5VNN - chains A and B of the 3 polymer chains in the assembly; structure by X-ray diffraction, 2.50 A resolution.

Chain A:
Protein: Protein transport protein Sec23A
Source organism: Homo sapiens
UniProt: Q15436 (SC23A_HUMAN); numbering as in UniProt (aligned over 1-764)
Chain sequence (764 residues; numbered 1 to 764; the number before each row is that of its first residue):
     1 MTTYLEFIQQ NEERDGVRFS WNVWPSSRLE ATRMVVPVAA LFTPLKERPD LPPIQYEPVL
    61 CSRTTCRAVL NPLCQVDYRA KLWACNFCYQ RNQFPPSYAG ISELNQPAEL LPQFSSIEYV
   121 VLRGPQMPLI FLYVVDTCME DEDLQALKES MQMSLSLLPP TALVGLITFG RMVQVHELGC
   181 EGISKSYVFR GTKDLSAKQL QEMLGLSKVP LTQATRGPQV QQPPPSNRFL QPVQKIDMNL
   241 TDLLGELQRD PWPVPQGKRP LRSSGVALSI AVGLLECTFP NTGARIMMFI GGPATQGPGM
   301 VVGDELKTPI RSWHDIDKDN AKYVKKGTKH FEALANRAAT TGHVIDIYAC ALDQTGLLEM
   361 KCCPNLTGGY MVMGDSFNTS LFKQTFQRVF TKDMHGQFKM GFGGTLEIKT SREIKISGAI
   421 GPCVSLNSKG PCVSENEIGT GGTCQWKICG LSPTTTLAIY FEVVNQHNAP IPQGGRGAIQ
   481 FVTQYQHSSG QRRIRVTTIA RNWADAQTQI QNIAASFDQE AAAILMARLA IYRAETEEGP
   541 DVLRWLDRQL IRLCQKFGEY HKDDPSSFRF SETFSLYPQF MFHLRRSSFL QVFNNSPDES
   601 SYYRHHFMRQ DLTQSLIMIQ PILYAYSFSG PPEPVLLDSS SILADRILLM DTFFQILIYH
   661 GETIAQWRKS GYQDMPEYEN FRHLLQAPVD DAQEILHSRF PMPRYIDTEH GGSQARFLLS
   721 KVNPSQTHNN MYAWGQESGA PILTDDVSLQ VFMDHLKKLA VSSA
Disordered / not traced: 1-2, 206-222, 465-473, 538-540, 667-678, 724-745
Metal / ion sites: Zn2+: Cys61, Cys66, Cys85, Cys88

Chain B:
Protein: Protein transport protein Sec24A
Source organism: Homo sapiens
UniProt: O95486 (SC24A_HUMAN); numbering as in UniProt (aligned over 346-1093)
Chain sequence (748 residues; each row starts with the number of its first residue):
   346 EGLRVVNLLQ ERNMLPSTPL KPPVPNLHED IQKLNCNPEL FRCTLTSIPQ TQALLNKAKL
   406 PLGLLLHPFK DLVQLPVVTS STIVRCRSCR TYINPFVSFL DQRRWKCNLC YRVNDVPEEF
   466 LYNPLTRVYG EPHRRPEVQN ATIEFMAPSE YMLRPPQPPV YLFVFDVSHN AVETGYLNSV
   526 CQSLLDNLDL LPGNTRTKIG FITFDSTIHF YGLQESLSQP QMLIVSDIED VFIPMPENLL
   586 VNLNESKELV QDLLKTLPQM FTKTLETQSA LGPALQAAFK LMSPTGGRMS VFQTQLPTLG
   646 VGALKPREEP NHRSSAKDIH MTPSTDFYKK LALDCSGQQV AVDLFLLSGQ YSDLASLGCI
   706 SRYSAGSVYY YPSYHHQHNP VQVQKLQKEL QRYLTRKIGF EAVMRIRCTK GLSIHTFHGN
   766 FFVRSTDLLS LPNVNPDAGY AVQMSVEESL TDTQLVSFQS ALLYTSSKGE RRIRVHTLCL
   826 PVVSTLNDVF LGADVQAISG LLANMAVDRS MTASLSDARD ALVNAVIDSL SAYRSSVLSN
   886 QQPGLMVPFS LRLFPLFVLA LLKQKSFQTG TNARLDERIF AMCQVKNQPL VYLMLTTHPS
   946 LYRVDNLSDE GALNISDRTI PQPPILQLSV EKLSRDGAFL MDAGSVLMLW VGKNCTQNFL
  1006 SQVLGVQNYA SIPQPMTDLP ELDTPESARI IAFISWLREQ RPFFPILYVI ADESPMKANF
  1066 LQNMIEDRTE SALSYYEFLL HIQQQVNK
Disordered / not traced: 467-475, 663-665, 883-887
Differences from the reference sequence: conflict Ala1056 (Arg in O95486)
Metal / ion sites: Zn2+: Cys431, Cys434, Cys452, Cys455
Ligand contacts: 4-phenyl-butanoic acid (CLT): Arg430, Tyr437, Tyr496, Val748, Arg750, Arg752, Ala806, Leu807, Leu808, Ile818
UniProt features mapped onto this chain:
  - region: Cys431 to Cys455 (Zinc finger-like)
  - binding site (Zn(2+)): Cys431, Cys434, Cys452, Cys455
  - mutagenesis: Arg541 (R541A: Decreased ability to interact with and package the SNARE SEC22B cargo into COPII vesicles. Has no effect on other cargos packaging)

Interface between chain A and chain B:
Residue-residue contacts - 33 pairs, chain A then chain B:
  Gly182(A) - Gln564(B)
  Ile183(A) - Gln564(B)  hydrogen bond (backbone-side chain)
  Ile183(A) - Pro565(B)
  Ile183(A) - Met567(B)  hydrophobic
  Ile183(A) - Met605(B)  hydrophobic
  Ser184(A) - Gln564(B)  hydrogen bond
  Lys185(A) - Met567(B)
  Lys185(A) - Ile569(B)
  Ser186(A) - Met567(B)  hydrogen bond (backbone-backbone)
  Ser186(A) - Leu568(B)
  Ser186(A) - Ile569(B)  hydrogen bond (backbone-backbone)
  Tyr187(A) - Ile569(B)
  Val188(A) - Leu568(B)  hydrophobic
  Val188(A) - Ile569(B)  hydrogen bond (backbone-backbone)
  Val188(A) - Val570(B)
  Val188(A) - Phe577(B)
  Val188(A) - Pro579(B)  hydrophobic
  Phe189(A) - Ser571(B)
  Phe189(A) - Phe577(B)
  Arg190(A) - Asp575(B)  salt bridge
  Arg190(A) - Val576(B)
  Arg190(A) - Phe577(B)
  Lys193(A) - Asp572(B)  salt bridge
  Lys193(A) - Asp575(B)  salt bridge
  Met203(A) - Ser571(B)
  Glu246(A) - Leu562(B)
  Glu246(A) - Ser563(B)  hydrogen bond
  Gln248(A) - Gln559(B)  hydrogen bond
  Gln248(A) - Ser561(B)
  Gln248(A) - Leu562(B)
  Pro251(A) - Pro581(B)
  Trp252(A) - Pro579(B)
  Trp252(A) - Pro581(B)  hydrophobic
Also at the interface, not in a pair above, chain A (17 interface residues in all): Met172, Gln174
Also at the interface, not in a pair above, chain B (24 interface residues in all): Thr552, Tyr556, Gln566, Ile578, Met580, Thr601

In short:
The interface between chain A and chain B involves 17 residues on one side and 24 on the other, with 7
hydrogen bonds and 3 salt bridges. Polar contacts include Arg190(A)-Asp575(B), Lys193(A)-Asp572(B) and
Lys193(A)-Asp575(B). Ligands of chain B: 4-phenyl-butanoic acid.
Here chain A is Protein transport protein Sec23A and chain B is Protein transport protein Sec24A, both from
Homo sapiens. Entry 5VNN (Crystal structure of Sec23a/Sec24a/Sec22 complexed with 4-phenylbutyric acid (50mM
soaking)) was determined by X-ray diffraction together with 5VNE, 5VNF, 5VNG, 5VNH, 5VNI, 5VNJ and 4 further
entries from the same study.
